8ALZ - chains A and B; structure by electron microscopy, 3.40 A resolution.

[Chain A]
Protein: Activating signal cointegrator 1
From: Homo sapiens
UniProt: Q15650 (TRIP4_HUMAN); residue numbers follow UniProt; this construct covers 1-581
Amino-acid sequence (585 residues; numbered -3 to 581; the number before each row is that of its first residue; numbers below 1 keep their minus sign (Gly-3 is residue -3)):
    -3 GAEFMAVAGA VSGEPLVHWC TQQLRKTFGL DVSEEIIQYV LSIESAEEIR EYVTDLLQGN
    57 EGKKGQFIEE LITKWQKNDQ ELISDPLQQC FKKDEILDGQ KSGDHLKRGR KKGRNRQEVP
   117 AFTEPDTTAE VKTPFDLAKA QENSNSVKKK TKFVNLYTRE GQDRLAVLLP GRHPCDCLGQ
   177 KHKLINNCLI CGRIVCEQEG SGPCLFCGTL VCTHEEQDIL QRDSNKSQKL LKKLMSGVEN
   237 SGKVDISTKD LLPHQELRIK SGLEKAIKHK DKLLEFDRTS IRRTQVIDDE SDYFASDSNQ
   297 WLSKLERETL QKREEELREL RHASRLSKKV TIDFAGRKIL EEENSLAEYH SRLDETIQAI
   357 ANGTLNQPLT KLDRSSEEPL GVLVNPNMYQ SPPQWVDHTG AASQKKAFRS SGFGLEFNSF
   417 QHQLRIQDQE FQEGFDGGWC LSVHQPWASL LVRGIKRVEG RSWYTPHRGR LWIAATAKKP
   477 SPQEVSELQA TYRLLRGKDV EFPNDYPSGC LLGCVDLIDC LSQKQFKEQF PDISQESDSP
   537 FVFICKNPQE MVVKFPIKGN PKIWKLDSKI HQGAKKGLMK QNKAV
Unresolved in the structure: -3 to 167, 220-374, 581
Construct notes: expression tag (-3 to 0)
Bound ions: Zn2+ site 1: Cys171, Cys173, His178, Cys192; Zn2+ site 2: Cys184, Cys187, Cys200, Cys203
UniProt features mapped onto this chain:
  - zinc finger: Cys171 to Cys187 (C4-type)
  - modified residue: Ala2 (N-acetylalanine), Ser276 (Phosphoserine), Tyr289 (Phosphotyrosine), Ser341 (Phosphoserine)
  - cross-link (Glycyl lysine isopeptide (Lys-Gly)): Lys324 (interchain with G-Cter in UFM1), Lys325 (interchain with G-Cter in UFM1), Lys334 (interchain with G-Cter in UFM1), Lys367 (interchain with G-Cter in UFM1)

[Chain B]
Protein: Activating signal cointegrator 1 complex subunit 3
From: Homo sapiens
Notes: EC 3.6.4.12
UniProt: Q8N3C0 (ASCC3_HUMAN); residue numbers follow UniProt; this construct covers 401-2202
Amino-acid sequence (1806 residues; each row starts with the number of its first residue):
   397 GAEFHYPHVY DSQAEAMKTS AFIAGAKMIL PEGIQRENNK LYEEVRIPYS EPMPLSFEEK
   457 PVYIQDLDEI GQLAFKGMKR LNRIQSIVFE TAYNTNENML ICAPTGAGKT NIAMLTVLHE
   517 IRQHFQQGVI KKNEFKIVYV APMKALAAEM TDYFSRRLEP LGIIVKELTG DMQLSKSEIL
   577 RTQMLVTTPE KWDVVTRKSV GDVALSQIVR LLILDEVHLL HEDRGPVLES IVARTLRQVE
   637 STQSMIRILG LSATLPNYLD VATFLHVNPY IGLFFFDGRF RPVPLGQTFL GIKCANKMQQ
   697 LNNMDEVCYE NVLKQVKAGH QVMVFVHARN ATVRTAMSLI ERAKNCGHIP FFFPTQGHDY
   757 VLAEKQVQRS RNKQVRELFP DGFSIHHAGM LRQDRNLVEN LFSNGHIKVL VCTATLAWGV
   817 NLPAHAVIIK GTQIYAAKRG SFVDLGILDV MQIFGRAGRP QFDKFGEGII ITTHDKLSHY
   877 LTLLTQRNPI ESQFLESLAD NLNAEIALGT VTNVEEAVKW ISYTYLYVRM RANPLAYGIS
   937 HKAYQIDPTL RKHREQLVIE VGRKLDKAQM IRFEERTGYF SSTDLGRTAS HYYIKYNTIE
   997 TFNELFDAHK TEGDIFAIVS KAEEFDQIKV REEEIEELDT LLSNFCELST PGGVENSYGK
  1057 INILLQTYIS RGEMDSFSLI SDSAYVAQNA ARIVRALFEI ALRKRWPTMT YRLLNLSKVI
  1117 DKRLWGWASP LRQFSILPPH ILTRLEEKKL TVDKLKDMRK DEIGHILHHV NIGLKVKQCV
  1177 HQIPSVMMEA SIQPITRTVL RVTLSIYADF TWNDQVHGTV GEPWWIWVED PTNDHIYHSE
  1237 YFLALKKQVI SKEAQLLVFT IPIFEPLPSQ YYIRAVSDRW LGAEAVCIIN FQHLILPERH
  1297 PPHTELLDLQ PLPITALGCK AYEALYNFSH FNPVQTQIFH TLYHTDCNVL LGAPTGSGKT
  1357 VAAELAIFRV FNKYPTSKAV YIAPLKALVR ERMDDWKVRI EEKLGKKVIE LTGDVTPDMK
  1417 SIAKADLIVT TPEKWDGVSR SWQNRNYVQQ VTILIIDEIH LLGEERGPVL EVIVSRTNFI
  1477 SSHTEKPVRI VGLSTALANA RDLADWLNIK QMGLFNFRPS VRPVPLEVHI QGFPGQHYCP
  1537 RMASMNKPAF QAIRSHSPAK PVLIFVSSRR QTRLTALELI AFLATEEDPK QWLNMDEREM
  1597 ENIIATVRDS NLKLTLAFGI GMHHAGLHER DRKTVEELFV NCKVQVLIAT STLAWGVNFP
  1657 AHLVIIKGTE YYDGKTRRYV DFPITDVLQM MGRAGRPQFD DQGKAVILVH DIKKDFYKKF
  1717 LYEPFPVESS LLGVLSDHLN AEIAGGTITS KQDALDYITW TYFFRRLIMN PSYYNLGDVS
  1777 HDSVNKFLSH LIEKSLIELE LSYCIEIGED NRSIEPLTYG RIASYYYLKH QTVKMFKDRL
  1837 KPECSTEELL SILSDAEEYT DLPVRHNEDH MNSELAKCLP IESNPHSFDS PHTKAHLLLQ
  1897 AHLSRAMLPC PDYDTDTKTV LDQALRVCQA MLDVAANQGW LVTVLNITNL IQMVIQGRWL
  1957 KDSSLLTLPN IENHHLHLFK KWKPIMKGPH ARGRTSIESL PELIHACGGK DHVFSSMVES
  2017 ELHAAKTKQA WNFLSHLPVI NVGISVKGSW DDLVEGHNEL SVSTLTADKR DDNKWIKLHA
  2077 DQEYVLQVSL QRVHFGFHKG KPESCAVTPR FPKSKDEGWF LILGEVDKRE LIALKRVGYI
  2137 RNHHVASLSF YTPEIPGRYI YTLYFMSDCY LGLDQQYDIY LNVTQASLSA QVNTKVSDSL
  2197 TDLALK
Unresolved in the structure: 397-400, 2184-2202
Construct notes: expression tag (397-400)
UniProt features mapped onto this chain:
  - motif: Asp611 to His614 (DEVH box), Asp1453 to His1456 (DEIH box)
  - binding site (ATP): Ala499 to Thr506, Ala1349 to Thr1356
  - modified residue: Lys572 (N6-acetyllysine), Ser2195 (Phosphoserine)

[Interface between chain A and chain B]
Residue-residue contacts (147):
  Asp172(A) - Gln1507(B)
  Asp172(A) - Met1508(B)
  Leu174(A) - Leu1303(B)
  Leu174(A) - Thr1337(B)
  Leu174(A) - Phe1511(B)  hydrophobic
  Gln176(A) - Thr1300(B)
  Gln176(A) - Glu1301(B)  hydrogen bond (side chain-backbone)
  Gln176(A) - Leu1303(B)
  Leu180(A) - Leu1303(B)  hydrophobic
  Leu180(A) - Leu1305(B)  hydrophobic
  Asn183(A) - Gln1306(B)
  Asn183(A) - Leu1308(B)
  Leu185(A) - Gln1306(B)
  Leu185(A) - Leu1308(B)
  Leu185(A) - Ala1312(B)
  Ile186(A) - Ala1312(B)
  Cys187(A) - Phe1335(B)
  Cys187(A) - His1336(B)
  Cys187(A) - His1340(B)
  Gly188(A) - Leu1308(B)
  Gly188(A) - Thr1332(B)
  Gly188(A) - Phe1335(B)
  Gly188(A) - His1336(B)
  Arg189(A) - His1336(B)
  Ile190(A) - Leu1303(B)  hydrophobic
  Ile190(A) - Gln1333(B)
  Phe202(A) - His1336(B)
  Phe202(A) - His1340(B)
  His210(A) - Leu1305(B)
  Val378(A) - His1479(B)  hydrogen bond (backbone-side chain)
  Leu379(A) - Phe1475(B)  hydrophobic
  Leu379(A) - Thr1743(B)
  Leu379(A) - Asp1749(B)
  Leu379(A) - Asp1752(B)
  Leu379(A) - Tyr1753(B)
  Leu379(A) - Trp1756(B)
  Val380(A) - Trp1756(B)
  Asn381(A) - Thr1755(B)
  Asn381(A) - Trp1756(B)
  Asn381(A) - Arg1761(B)
  Asn383(A) - Thr1755(B)
  Asn383(A) - Arg1761(B)  hydrogen bond
  Tyr385(A) - Phe1760(B)
  Tyr385(A) - Ile1764(B)
  Gln386(A) - His1777(B)  hydrogen bond
  Ser387(A) - His1777(B)
  Pro388(A) - His1777(B)
  Pro389(A) - Gln1748(B)
  Pro389(A) - Leu1751(B)
  Pro389(A) - Thr1755(B)
  Pro389(A) - Leu1784(B)  hydrophobic
  Gln390(A) - Gln1748(B)
  Gln390(A) - Leu1751(B)
  Gln390(A) - Asn1781(B)  hydrogen bond (backbone-side chain)
  Trp391(A) - Lys1747(B)
  Trp391(A) - Gln1748(B)  hydrogen bond (backbone-side chain)
  Trp391(A) - Leu1751(B)  hydrophobic
  Trp391(A) - Ser1785(B)  hydrogen bond
  Trp391(A) - Ile1788(B)  hydrophobic
  Trp391(A) - Glu1789(B)
  Trp391(A) - Arg1808(B)
  Val392(A) - Asn1781(B)
  Val392(A) - Ser1785(B)  hydrogen bond (backbone-side chain)
  Asp393(A) - Arg1808(B)  salt bridge
  Thr395(A) - His1786(B)  hydrogen bond
  Ala397(A) - Glu1789(B)
  Ala398(A) - Glu1789(B)
  Lys401(A) - Ile1793(B)
  Lys401(A) - Glu1796(B)  salt bridge
  Lys401(A) - Asn1807(B)
  Arg405(A) - Glu1796(B)  salt bridge
  Arg405(A) - Glu1802(B)
  Arg405(A) - Ile1803(B)
  Arg405(A) - Gly1804(B)
  Arg405(A) - Glu1805(B)
  Arg405(A) - Asn1807(B)
  Ser406(A) - Glu1805(B)
  Gly408(A) - Glu1802(B)
  Phe409(A) - Glu1802(B)  hydrogen bond (backbone-side chain)
  Phe409(A) - Glu1805(B)
  Gly410(A) - Glu1802(B)
  Phe416(A) - Glu2079(B)
  Phe416(A) - Tyr2147(B)  hydrogen bond (backbone-side chain)
  His418(A) - Tyr2147(B)
  Gln419(A) - Ile2128(B)
  Arg421(A) - Ala1932(B)
  Arg421(A) - Gly1935(B)
  Arg421(A) - Leu2127(B)  hydrogen bond (side chain-backbone)
  Arg421(A) - Ile2128(B)
  Arg421(A) - Ala2129(B)
  Arg421(A) - Leu2130(B)  hydrogen bond (backbone-backbone)
  Ile422(A) - Asp1929(B)
  Ile422(A) - Ala1932(B)  hydrophobic
  Ile422(A) - Leu2130(B)  hydrophobic
  Gln423(A) - Ala2129(B)
  Gln423(A) - Leu2130(B)
  Gln423(A) - Lys2131(B)  hydrogen bond (backbone-side chain)
  Gln423(A) - Ser2143(B)
  Gln423(A) - Leu2144(B)
  Gln423(A) - Ser2145(B)  hydrogen bond (side chain-backbone)
  Asp424(A) - Lys2131(B)  salt bridge
  Asp424(A) - Arg2132(B)  salt bridge
  Gln425(A) - Lys2131(B)  hydrogen bond
  Gln425(A) - Arg2132(B)  hydrogen bond (side chain-backbone)
  Glu426(A) - Thr1412(B)
  Glu426(A) - Tyr1821(B)
  Phe427(A) - Tyr1822(B)
  Phe427(A) - Asp1929(B)
  Phe427(A) - Arg2132(B)
  Glu429(A) - Asn1440(B)
  Glu429(A) - Arg1441(B)  salt bridge
  Gly430(A) - Ser1437(B)
  Gly430(A) - Asn1440(B)
  Gly430(A) - Arg1441(B)
  Phe431(A) - Asn1440(B)
  Phe431(A) - Arg1817(B)
  Phe431(A) - Tyr1821(B)  hydrophobic
  Asp432(A) - Asn1440(B)  hydrogen bond (backbone-side chain)
  Ser458(A) - Trp2046(B)  hydrogen bond (side chain-backbone)
  Ser458(A) - Asp2047(B)
  Trp459(A) - Ser2045(B)
  Trp459(A) - Trp2046(B)
  Tyr460(A) - Ser2045(B)  hydrogen bond (backbone-side chain)
  Tyr460(A) - Val2081(B)  hydrophobic
  Tyr460(A) - Ser2143(B)  hydrogen bond
  Tyr460(A) - Ser2145(B)
  Arg464(A) - Ser2143(B)
  Arg466(A) - Asn1440(B)
  Cys516(A) - Ser2143(B)
  Ser518(A) - Lys2043(B)
  Ser518(A) - Gln2083(B)
  Gln521(A) - Val2141(B)
  Glu524(A) - His2139(B)
  Pro536(A) - Lys2043(B)  hydrogen bond (backbone-side chain)
  Phe537(A) - Lys2043(B)
  Phe537(A) - Gly2044(B)
  Phe537(A) - Val2081(B)  hydrophobic
  Asn543(A) - Asn1442(B)
  Gln568(A) - Thr1745(B)
  Lys571(A) - Gly1742(B)
  Met575(A) - Gln1439(B)
  Met575(A) - His1479(B)
  Asn578(A) - His1479(B)
  Asn578(A) - Glu1481(B)
  Lys579(A) - Ser1478(B)  hydrogen bond (side chain-backbone)
  Lys579(A) - His1479(B)
  Lys579(A) - Glu1481(B)  salt bridge
Interface residues without a listed pair, chain A (71 interface residues in all): Cys184, His394, Gln417, Pro462
Interface residues without a listed pair, chain B (89 interface residues in all): Pro1309, Thr1480, Ala1740, Gly1741, Lys1782, Leu1792, Asp2077, Gln2078

[In short]
71 residues of chain A face 89 of chain B across their interface, with 23 hydrogen bonds and 7 salt bridges.
Among the polar pairs are Asp393(A)-Arg1808(B), Lys401(A)-Glu1796(B) and Arg405(A)-Glu1796(B). From UniProt:
16 ATP-binding residues on chain B.
Here chain A is Activating signal cointegrator 1 and chain B is Activating signal cointegrator 1 complex
subunit 3, both from Homo sapiens. Entry 8ALZ (Cryo-EM structure of ASCC3 in complex with ASC1) was determined
by electron microscopy.
